8YA0 - chains Y and E of the 7 polymer chains in the assembly; structure by electron microscopy, 2.97 A resolution.

# Chain Y
Molecule: Protein translocase subunit SecY
From: Geobacillus thermodenitrificans NG80-2
UniProtKB: A4IJK8 (A4IJK8_GEOTN); numbering as in UniProt (aligned over 2-430)
Sequence (429 residues; each row starts with the number of its first residue):
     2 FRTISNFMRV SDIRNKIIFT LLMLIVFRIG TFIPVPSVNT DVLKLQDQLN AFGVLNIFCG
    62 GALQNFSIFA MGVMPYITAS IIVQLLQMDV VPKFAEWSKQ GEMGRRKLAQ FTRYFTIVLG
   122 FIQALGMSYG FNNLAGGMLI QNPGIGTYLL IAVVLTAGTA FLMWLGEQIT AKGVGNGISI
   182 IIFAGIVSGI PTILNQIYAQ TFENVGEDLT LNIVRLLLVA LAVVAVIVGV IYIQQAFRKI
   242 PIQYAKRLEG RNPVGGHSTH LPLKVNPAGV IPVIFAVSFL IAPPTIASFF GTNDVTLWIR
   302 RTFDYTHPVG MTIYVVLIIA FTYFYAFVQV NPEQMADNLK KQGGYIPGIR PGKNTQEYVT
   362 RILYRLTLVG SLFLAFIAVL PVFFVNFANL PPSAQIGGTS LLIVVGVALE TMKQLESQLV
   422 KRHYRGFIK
Unresolved in the structure: 203-211
Differences from the reference sequence: engineered mutation Cys60 (Gly in A4IJK8), Thr202 (Gln in A4IJK8), Thr211 (Phe in A4IJK8), Asn213 (Arg in A4IJK8)

# Chain E
Molecule: Protein translocase subunit SecE
From: Geobacillus thermodenitrificans NG80-2
UniProtKB: A4IJH4 (A4IJH4_GEOTN); residue numbers follow UniProt; this construct covers 2-59
Sequence (58 residues; row label = number of the first residue in the row):
     2 QRVTNFFKEV VRELKKVSWP NRKELVNYTA VVLATVAFFT VFFAVIDLGI SQLIRLVF

# Interface between chain Y and chain E
Pairs across the interface (54):
  Leu22(Y) - Phe40(E)  hydrophobic
  Leu22(Y) - Phe43(E)
  Leu25(Y) - Phe40(E)  hydrophobic
  Leu25(Y) - Phe44(E)  hydrophobic
  Ile26(Y) - Phe43(E)  hydrophobic
  Ile26(Y) - Ile47(E)  hydrophobic
  Arg29(Y) - Ile47(E)
  Arg29(Y) - Asp48(E)  salt bridge
  Ile30(Y) - Ile51(E)  hydrophobic
  Phe33(Y) - Ile51(E)  hydrophobic
  Phe53(Y) - Asp48(E)
  Phe53(Y) - Ser52(E)
  Phe184(Y) - Phe40(E)  hydrophobic
  Ala185(Y) - Phe44(E)  hydrophobic
  Val188(Y) - Phe40(E)  hydrophobic
  Val188(Y) - Phe44(E)  hydrophobic
  Ser189(Y) - Phe44(E)
  Ile191(Y) - Thr41(E)
  Pro192(Y) - Thr41(E)
  Ile228(Y) - Val33(E)  hydrophobic
  Ile228(Y) - Leu34(E)  hydrophobic
  Val229(Y) - Thr30(E)
  Ile232(Y) - Leu26(E)  hydrophobic
  Ile232(Y) - Tyr29(E)  hydrophobic
  Ile232(Y) - Thr30(E)
  Ile232(Y) - Val33(E)  hydrophobic
  Tyr233(Y) - Trp20(E)
  Tyr233(Y) - Pro21(E)
  Tyr233(Y) - Leu26(E)  hydrophobic
  Ile234(Y) - Trp20(E)  hydrophobic
  Gln236(Y) - Tyr29(E)
  Ala237(Y) - Val18(E)  hydrophobic
  Ala237(Y) - Ser19(E)
  Ala237(Y) - Trp20(E)  hydrophobic
  Phe238(Y) - Val18(E)
  Phe238(Y) - Ser19(E)  hydrogen bond (backbone-backbone)
  Arg239(Y) - Glu14(E)  salt bridge
  Arg239(Y) - Lys17(E)
  Lys240(Y) - Ser19(E)
  Val266(Y) - Val18(E)  hydrophobic
  Ile363(Y) - Glu14(E)
  Arg366(Y) - Glu10(E)  salt bridge
  Arg366(Y) - Glu14(E)  salt bridge
  Leu367(Y) - Val18(E)  hydrophobic
  Leu369(Y) - Phe7(E)  hydrophobic
  Leu369(Y) - Phe8(E)  hydrophobic
  Leu369(Y) - Val11(E)  hydrophobic
  Val370(Y) - Leu15(E)  hydrophobic
  Val405(Y) - Val37(E)  hydrophobic
  Leu410(Y) - Tyr29(E)
  Leu410(Y) - Val33(E)  hydrophobic
  Met413(Y) - Tyr29(E)  hydrophobic
  Met413(Y) - Val32(E)  hydrophobic
  Lys414(Y) - Tyr29(E)
Also at the interface, not in a pair above, chain Y (36 interface residues in all): Val225, Val406, Ala409
Also at the interface, not in a pair above, chain E (30 interface residues in all): Thr36, Phe39, Ala45, Leu49

# Summary
36 residues of chain Y and 30 residues of chain E are in contact; the contacts include 1 hydrogen bond and 4
salt bridges. Polar contacts include Arg29(Y)-Asp48(E), Arg239(Y)-Glu14(E) and Arg366(Y)-Glu10(E).
Here chain Y is Protein translocase subunit SecY and chain E is Protein translocase subunit SecE, both from
Geobacillus thermodenitrificans NG80-2. Entry 8YA0 (Structure of the SecA-SecY complex with the substrate
FtsQ-LacY(+7C)) was determined by electron microscopy together with 8Y9Y, 8Y9Z, 8YA2, 8YA3 and 8YAS from the
same study.
